Entry 6OGE (electron microscopy, 4.36 A resolution (low resolution: residue-level contacts below are approximate; hydrogen-bond / salt-bridge calls are withheld)); this record covers chains A and B of the 5 polymer chains in the assembly.

# Chain A
Name: Receptor tyrosine-protein kinase erbB-2
Source organism: Homo sapiens
Notes: EC 2.7.10.1
Reference sequence: P04626 (ERBB2_HUMAN); residue numbers follow UniProt; this construct covers 23-644
Sequence (622 residues; each row starts with the number of its first residue):
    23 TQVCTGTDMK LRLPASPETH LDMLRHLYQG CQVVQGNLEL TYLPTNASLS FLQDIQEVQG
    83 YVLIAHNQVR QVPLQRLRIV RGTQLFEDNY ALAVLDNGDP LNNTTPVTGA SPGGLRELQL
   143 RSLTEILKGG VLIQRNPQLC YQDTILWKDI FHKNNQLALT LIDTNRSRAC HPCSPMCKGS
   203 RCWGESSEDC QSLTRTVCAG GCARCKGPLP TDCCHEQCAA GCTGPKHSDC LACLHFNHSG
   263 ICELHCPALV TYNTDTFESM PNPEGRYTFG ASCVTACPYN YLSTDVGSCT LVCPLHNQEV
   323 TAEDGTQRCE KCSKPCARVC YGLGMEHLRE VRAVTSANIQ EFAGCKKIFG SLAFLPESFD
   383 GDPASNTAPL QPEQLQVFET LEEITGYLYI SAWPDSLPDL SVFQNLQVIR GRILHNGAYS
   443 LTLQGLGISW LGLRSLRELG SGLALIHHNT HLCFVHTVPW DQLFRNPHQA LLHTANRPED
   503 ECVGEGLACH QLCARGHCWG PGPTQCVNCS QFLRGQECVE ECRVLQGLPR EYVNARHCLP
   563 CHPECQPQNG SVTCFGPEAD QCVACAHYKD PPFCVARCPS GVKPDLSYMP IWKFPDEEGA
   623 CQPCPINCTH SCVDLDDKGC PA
Not modelled in the structure: 127-129
Cystine bridges: Cys26-Cys53, Cys162-Cys192, Cys195-Cys204, Cys199-Cys212, Cys220-Cys227, Cys224-Cys235, Cys236-Cys244, Cys240-Cys252, Cys255-Cys264, Cys268-Cys295, Cys299-Cys311, Cys315-Cys331, Cys334-Cys338, Cys342-Cys367, Cys475-Cys504, Cys511-Cys520, Cys515-Cys528, Cys531-Cys540, Cys544-Cys560, Cys563-Cys576, Cys567-Cys584, Cys587-Cys596, Cys600-Cys623, Cys626-Cys634, Cys630-Cys642
Covalently attached groups: N-acetylglucosamine (NAG) linked to Asn68, Asn187, Asn259, Asn530, Asn571, Asn629
Curated features (UniProtKB/Swiss-Prot):
  - modified residue: Thr182 (Phosphothreonine)
  - glycosylation (N-linked (GlcNAc...) asparagine): Asn68, Asn124, Asn187, Asn259, Asn530, Asn571, Asn629
What the authors report for this chain:
  - post-translational modification sites: Asn68, Asn187, Asn259, Asn571
  - conformationally variable residues (order/disorder transition): Thr127 to Val129

# Chain B
Name: Pertuzumab FAB LIGHT CHAIN
Source organism: Homo sapiens
Reference sequence: P01834 (IGKC_HUMAN); residues 108-214 here correspond to UniProt positions 1-107 (UniProt number = residue number - 107)
Sequence (214 residues; each row starts with the number of its first residue):
     1 DIQMTQSPSS LSASVGDRVT ITCKASQDVS IGVAWYQQKP GKAPKLLIYS ASYRYTGVPS
    61 RFSGSGSGTD FTLTISSLQP EDFATYYCQQ YYIYPYTFGQ GTKVEIKRTV AAPSVFIFPP
   121 SDEQLKSGTA SVVCLLNNFY PREAKVQWKV DNALQSGNSQ ESVTEQDSKD STYSLSSTLT
   181 LSKADYEKHK VYACEVTHQG LSSPVTKSFN RGEC
Cystine bridges: Cys23-Cys88, Cys134-Cys194

# Interface between chain A and chain B
Residue-residue contacts - 9 pairs, chain A then chain B:
  Asp277(A) with Tyr94(B)
  Thr278(A) with Tyr94(B)
  Phe279(A) with Tyr94(B)
  Leu317(A) with Tyr55(B)
  His318(A) with Tyr49(B)
  Ser335(A) with Tyr53(B)
  Lys336(A) with Tyr53(B)
  Pro337(A) with Tyr49(B); Tyr53(B)

# In short
8 residues of chain A and 4 residues of chain B are in contact. N-acetylglucosamine is covalently linked to
Asn68(A), Asn187(A), Asn259(A), Asn530(A), Asn571(A) and Asn629(A). From the paper: modification sites
Asn68(A), Asn187(A) and Asn259(A) among others; conformational variability at Thr127(A).
Here chain A is Receptor tyrosine-protein kinase erbB-2 and chain B is Pertuzumab FAB LIGHT CHAIN, both from
Homo sapiens. Entry 6OGE (Cryo-EM structure of Her2 extracellular domain-Trastuzumab Fab-Pertuzumab Fab
complex) was determined by electron microscopy.
